8Z98 - chains B and C of the 4 polymer chains in the assembly; structure by electron microscopy, 2.52 A resolution.

# Chain B
Molecule: RNA-directed RNA polymerase catalytic subunit
From: Thogoto virus (isolate SiAr 126)
Notes: EC 2.7.7.48
UniProtKB: O41353 (RDRP_THOGV); residues 1-710 here = UniProt positions 1-710
Amino-acid sequence (710 residues; numbered 1 to 710; the number before each row is that of its first residue):
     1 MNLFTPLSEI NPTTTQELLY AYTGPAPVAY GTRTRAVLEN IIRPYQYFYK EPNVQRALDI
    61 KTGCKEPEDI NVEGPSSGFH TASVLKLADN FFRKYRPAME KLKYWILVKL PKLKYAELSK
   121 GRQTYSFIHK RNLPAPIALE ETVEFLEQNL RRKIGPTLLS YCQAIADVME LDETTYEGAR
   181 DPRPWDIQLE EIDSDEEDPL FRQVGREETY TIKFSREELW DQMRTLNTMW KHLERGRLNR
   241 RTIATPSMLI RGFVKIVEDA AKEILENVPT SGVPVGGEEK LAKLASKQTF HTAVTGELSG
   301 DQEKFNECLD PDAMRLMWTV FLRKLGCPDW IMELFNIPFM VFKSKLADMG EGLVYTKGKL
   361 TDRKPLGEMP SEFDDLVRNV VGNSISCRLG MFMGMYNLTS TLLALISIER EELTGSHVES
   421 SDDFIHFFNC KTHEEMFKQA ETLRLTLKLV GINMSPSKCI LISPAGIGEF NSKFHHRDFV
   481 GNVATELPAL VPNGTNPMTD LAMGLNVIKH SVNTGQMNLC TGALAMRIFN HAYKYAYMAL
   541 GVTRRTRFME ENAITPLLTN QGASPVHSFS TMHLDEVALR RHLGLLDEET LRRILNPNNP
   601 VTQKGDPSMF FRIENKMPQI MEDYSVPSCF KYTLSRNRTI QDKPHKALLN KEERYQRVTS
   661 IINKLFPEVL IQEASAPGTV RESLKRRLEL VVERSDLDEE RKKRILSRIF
Disordered / not traced: 178-208, 275-278, 603-621, 636-644
Sequence notes: conflict Leu7 (Arg in O41353), Trp230 (Cys in O41353)

# Chain C
Molecule: Polymerase basic protein 2
From: Thogoto virus (isolate SiAr 126)
UniProtKB: Q9YNA4 (PB2_THOGV); residue numbers follow UniProt; this construct covers 1-769
Amino-acid sequence (827 residues; numbered 1 to 827; the number before each row is that of its first residue):
     1 MDREEPAESE CTLRALVEEY NGACKEAPKE MSKQFTDYNT FKRYTTSKKD HAPQMRLVYS
    61 VRKPWPISMT PSKEIPLVFN GTKLKDTILD LGESKRTRAN IVVPDYWSKY GSQTSLEVVN
   121 AILYAEDLKV QRFFSTEWGE IRYGRMLPFR KPVQACPTIE EVNPASIPHT LLQVFCPQYT
   181 TLDSKRKAHM GAVEKLKRVM EPICKVQTQE SAVHIARSLI DSNKKWLPTV VDHTPRTAEM
   241 AHFLCSKYHY VHTNTQDLSD TRSIDNLCGE LVKRSLKCRC PKETLVANLD KITIQGRPMR
   301 EVLADHDGEL PYLGICRVAM GLSTHHTMKI RSTKFSILNS DHPRIEVKKV FSLSPDVQVT
   361 IPYRRFKGKA KVYFQNDQIQ GYFSCTDRQI DEIKISAPKN APLLEPLLDI CYYGSFIEPG
   421 FEQTFGFYPA GKREFVDSFF MHHSKDHKAF LIHMGLDKDL SLPLSPELNW KEPALSKVCR
   481 VTELDSTVQP YTSATREFVL GETLNVYTQH ENGLELLICP TEIRSTRGPL PPGTNLSGSE
   541 FIDIYQDPFS RAKSLLKSTI LHAERCKEFV GNMLEEYQDP AETTVQSLVP INTWGKSAKR
   601 KLQEEITSDP DWHQCPRKRA KMSYLAIIAG SIQDRDKKQT NVPRAFMLRG SQIEYDMKAT
   661 RGLVVDTTNR IIVGGETVLR EGKGGPEGYV QTGVFEEQPR CYLVDTPDHG LSMGLSRFCV
   721 HSQGRYFQYE KKISIWEETD NIKATIDSQR DLKRRRDIEE MVSKRARIVL EVLFQGPGHH
   781 HHHHHHSADY KDDDDKGGWS HPQFEKGGGS GGGGSGGSAW SHPQFEK
Disordered / not traced: 1-9, 88-95, 255-827
Sequence notes: expression tag (770-827)
UniProt features mapped onto this chain:
  - motif: Lys753 to Arg756 (Nuclear localization signal)
What the authors report for this chain:
  - mutagenesis - F134A/W138A, Q295A/D547A/I653A, D547A/F549A: decreased catalytic activity

# Interface between chain B and chain C
Contacting residue pairs (213):
  Tyr115(B) - Asp37(C)  hydrogen bond
  Ala116(B) - Asn39(C)
  Ala116(B) - Thr40(C)
  Ser119(B) - Thr40(C)  hydrogen bond (side chain-backbone)
  Ser119(B) - Arg43(C)
  Lys120(B) - Arg43(C)
  Gln123(B) - Lys48(C)
  Pro134(B) - Thr45(C)
  Pro136(B) - Arg43(C)
  Ile137(B) - Tyr44(C)  hydrophobic
  Ile137(B) - Thr45(C)
  Ile137(B) - Thr46(C)
  Leu139(B) - Thr40(C)
  Glu140(B) - Lys33(C)  salt bridge
  Glu140(B) - Tyr44(C)
  Lys153(B) - Gln34(C)
  Pro156(B) - Thr36(C)
  Pro274(B) - Trp226(C)  hydrophobic
  Glu279(B) - Arg150(C)
  Glu279(B) - Trp226(C)
  Asp478(B) - Leu147(C)
  Phe479(B) - Lys247(C)
  Ala489(B) - Gln54(C)
  Val491(B) - Gln54(C)
  Pro492(B) - Gln54(C)
  Pro492(B) - Leu57(C)  hydrophobic
  Asn493(B) - Pro53(C)
  Asn493(B) - Gln54(C)  hydrogen bond (backbone-backbone)
  Gly494(B) - Leu57(C)
  Asp500(B) - Leu57(C)
  Lys509(B) - His242(C)
  Val512(B) - His242(C)
  Asn513(B) - Arg150(C)
  Asn513(B) - Leu227(C)
  Asn513(B) - Pro228(C)
  Asn513(B) - His242(C)
  Thr514(B) - Arg150(C)
  Leu519(B) - His249(C)
  Tyr535(B) - Arg62(C)  hydrogen bond (backbone-side chain)
  Ala536(B) - Val61(C)
  Ala536(B) - Arg62(C)  hydrogen bond (backbone-side chain)
  Tyr537(B) - Leu57(C)
  Tyr537(B) - Val61(C)  hydrophobic
  Met538(B) - Val61(C)  hydrophobic
  Met538(B) - Arg62(C)
  Met538(B) - Ile101(C)  hydrophobic
  Arg544(B) - Arg62(C)
  Arg544(B) - Ile101(C)
  Arg545(B) - Val102(C)
  Arg545(B) - Asp105(C)  salt bridge
  Phe548(B) - Phe79(C)  hydrophobic
  Phe548(B) - Thr82(C)
  Phe548(B) - Val102(C)  hydrophobic
  Met549(B) - Asp105(C)
  Asn552(B) - Phe79(C)
  Asn552(B) - Asn80(C)  hydrogen bond
  Asn552(B) - Tyr110(C)  hydrogen bond (backbone-side chain)
  Ala553(B) - Lys109(C)  hydrogen bond (backbone-side chain)
  Ile554(B) - Asp105(C)
  Gln561(B) - Asp105(C)  hydrogen bond
  Phe569(B) - His242(C)
  Phe569(B) - Phe243(C)  hydrophobic
  Ser570(B) - Phe133(C)
  Ser570(B) - His242(C)  hydrogen bond (backbone-side chain)
  Ser570(B) - Phe243(C)
  Thr571(B) - Phe133(C)
  Met572(B) - His242(C)
  His573(B) - Lys129(C)  hydrogen bond (backbone-side chain)
  His573(B) - Glu239(C)
  His573(B) - His242(C)
  Leu574(B) - Lys129(C)
  Leu574(B) - Val130(C)
  Leu574(B) - Phe133(C)  hydrophobic
  Asp575(B) - Glu126(C)
  Val577(B) - Leu123(C)  hydrophobic
  Ala578(B) - Val130(C)  hydrophobic
  Leu579(B) - Val130(C)
  Leu579(B) - Phe134(C)  hydrophobic
  Arg581(B) - Asn120(C)  hydrogen bond
  Arg581(B) - Leu123(C)
  His582(B) - Val130(C)
  His582(B) - Gln131(C)  hydrogen bond
  His582(B) - Phe134(C)
  Glu588(B) - Leu116(C)
  Glu589(B) - Gln113(C)
  Thr590(B) - Ser108(C)  hydrogen bond (side chain-backbone)
  Leu591(B) - Leu123(C)  hydrophobic
  Arg592(B) - Ser112(C)
  Arg592(B) - Gln113(C)  hydrogen bond
  Arg592(B) - Thr114(C)  hydrogen bond (side chain-backbone)
  Arg592(B) - Val119(C)
  Arg593(B) - Trp107(C)  hydrogen bond (backbone-side chain)
  Arg593(B) - Ser108(C)  hydrogen bond (side chain-backbone)
  Arg593(B) - Lys109(C)  hydrogen bond (side chain-backbone)
  Arg593(B) - Tyr110(C)
  Arg593(B) - Gly111(C)
  Arg593(B) - Ser112(C)
  Arg593(B) - Gln113(C)
  Ile594(B) - Ser108(C)
  Leu595(B) - Ile122(C)  hydrophobic
  Asn596(B) - Ser112(C)  hydrogen bond (side chain-backbone)
  Asn596(B) - Gln113(C)  hydrogen bond (side chain-backbone)
  Asn596(B) - Thr114(C)
  Pro597(B) - Thr114(C)
  Pro597(B) - Val118(C)
  Pro597(B) - Thr208(C)
  Asn598(B) - Gln207(C)  hydrogen bond
  Asn599(B) - Trp107(C)
  Pro600(B) - Met69(C)  hydrophobic
  Pro600(B) - Thr70(C)  hydrogen bond (backbone-side chain)
  Pro600(B) - Ser72(C)
  Pro600(B) - Glu74(C)
  Pro600(B) - Ile75(C)  hydrophobic
  Pro600(B) - Trp107(C)
  Val601(B) - Ile67(C)  hydrophobic
  Val601(B) - Met69(C)  hydrophobic
  Glu622(B) - His214(C)  salt bridge
  Asp623(B) - His214(C)
  Tyr624(B) - Glu126(C)
  Tyr624(B) - Lys129(C)
  Tyr624(B) - Ser218(C)
  Val626(B) - Ile122(C)
  Val626(B) - Leu123(C)  hydrophobic
  Val626(B) - Glu126(C)
  Pro627(B) - Ser211(C)
  Cys629(B) - Pro104(C)
  Cys629(B) - Trp107(C)
  Phe630(B) - Pro104(C)  hydrophobic
  Phe630(B) - Asp105(C)
  Tyr632(B) - Ile67(C)  hydrophobic
  Tyr632(B) - Ile101(C)
  Tyr632(B) - Pro104(C)  hydrophobic
  Thr633(B) - Pro66(C)
  Thr633(B) - Ile67(C)
  Thr633(B) - Ser68(C)  hydrogen bond (backbone-backbone)
  Leu634(B) - Ser60(C)
  Leu634(B) - Pro66(C)
  Leu648(B) - Thr46(C)
  Lys651(B) - Glu30(C)
  Lys651(B) - Tyr44(C)
  Glu652(B) - Tyr44(C)
  Glu652(B) - Thr45(C)  hydrogen bond
  Glu652(B) - Thr46(C)  hydrogen bond
  Arg654(B) - Glu26(C)
  Arg654(B) - Glu30(C)
  Tyr655(B) - Glu30(C)
  Tyr655(B) - Lys33(C)  hydrogen bond
  Tyr655(B) - Phe41(C)  hydrophobic
  Gln656(B) - Tyr44(C)
  Arg657(B) - Ala23(C)
  Arg657(B) - Glu26(C)  salt bridge
  Val658(B) - Glu30(C)
  Thr659(B) - Tyr38(C)
  Thr659(B) - Phe41(C)
  Ile661(B) - Glu19(C)
  Ile661(B) - Tyr20(C)
  Ile662(B) - Tyr38(C)  hydrophobic
  Asn663(B) - Tyr38(C)  hydrogen bond
  Asn663(B) - Glu210(C)
  Phe666(B) - Phe35(C)  hydrophobic
  Glu668(B) - Leu172(C)
  Glu668(B) - Tyr179(C)
  Val669(B) - Tyr38(C)  hydrophobic
  Leu670(B) - Gln209(C)
  Leu670(B) - Glu210(C)
  Leu670(B) - Arg217(C)  hydrogen bond (backbone-side chain)
  Ile671(B) - Pro168(C)
  Ile671(B) - Leu171(C)  hydrophobic
  Ile671(B) - Arg217(C)
  Gln672(B) - Pro168(C)
  Gln672(B) - His169(C)
  Gln672(B) - Leu172(C)
  Glu673(B) - Asn39(C)
  Ala674(B) - Phe35(C)
  Ala674(B) - Tyr38(C)  hydrophobic
  Ala674(B) - Asn39(C)  hydrogen bond (backbone-side chain)
  Ser675(B) - Phe35(C)
  Ser675(B) - Thr36(C)
  Ala676(B) - Phe35(C)
  Gly678(B) - Gln34(C)  hydrogen bond (backbone-side chain)
  Gly678(B) - Phe35(C)  hydrogen bond (backbone-backbone)
  Thr679(B) - Met31(C)
  Thr679(B) - Ser32(C)
  Thr679(B) - Lys33(C)
  Thr679(B) - Gln34(C)
  Val680(B) - Met31(C)  hydrogen bond (backbone-backbone)
  Val680(B) - Lys33(C)  hydrogen bond (backbone-backbone)
  Val680(B) - Gln34(C)
  Val680(B) - Phe35(C)  hydrophobic
  Arg681(B) - Tyr20(C)  hydrogen bond (backbone-side chain)
  Arg681(B) - Cys24(C)
  Arg681(B) - Pro28(C)  hydrogen bond (side chain-backbone)
  Arg681(B) - Met31(C)  hydrogen bond (backbone-backbone)
  Arg681(B) - Ser32(C)
  Leu684(B) - Tyr20(C)  hydrophobic
  Leu684(B) - Met31(C)  hydrophobic
  Lys685(B) - Tyr20(C)
  Arg687(B) - Tyr179(C)
  Leu688(B) - Leu16(C)
  Leu690(B) - Tyr179(C)  hydrophobic
  Val691(B) - Leu13(C)
  Val691(B) - Tyr179(C)
  Val692(B) - Leu13(C)  hydrophobic
  Arg694(B) - Gln178(C)
  Arg694(B) - Tyr179(C)
  Ser695(B) - Leu13(C)
  Leu697(B) - Glu10(C)
  Ile705(B) - Leu13(C)  hydrophobic
  Arg708(B) - Arg14(C)
  Arg708(B) - Asn21(C)  hydrogen bond (backbone-side chain)
  Ile709(B) - Tyr20(C)  hydrophobic
  Ile709(B) - Asn21(C)
  Phe710(B) - Asn21(C)  hydrogen bond (backbone-side chain)
Interface residues without a listed pair, chain B (127 interface residues in all): Glu144, Asn518, Glu551, Leu583, His645, Leu649, Glu653, Lys664, Leu665, Pro667, Ser683, Arg704
Interface residues without a listed pair, chain C (105 interface residues in all): Val17, Ala27, Lys29, Ser47, Val58, Leu84, Tyr106, Cys176, Val213, Met240, Ala241, Ser246

# Summary
The interface between chain B and chain C involves 127 residues on one side and 105 on the other, with 39
hydrogen bonds and 4 salt bridges. Polar contacts include Glu140(B)-Lys33(C), Arg545(B)-Asp105(C) and
Glu622(B)-His214(C). From the paper: F134A/W138A, Q295A/D547A/I653A and D547A/F549A of chain C reduce
catalytic activity.
Here chain B is RNA-directed RNA polymerase catalytic subunit and chain C is Polymerase basic protein 2, both
from Thogoto virus (isolate SiAr 126). Entry 8Z98 (Cryo-EM structure of Thogoto virus polymerase in a
transcription reception conformation) was determined by electron microscopy, deposited together with 8Z85,
8Z8J, 8Z8N, 8Z8X, 8Z90, 8Z97 and 3 further entries.
